3K0Q - chain A; structure by X-ray diffraction, 2.32 A resolution.

Chain A:
Molecule: Cyclophilin A
From: Homo sapiens
Notes: EC 5.2.1.8
Reference sequence: P62937 (PPIA_HUMAN); residues 1-165 here = UniProt positions 1-165
Chain sequence (165 residues; each row starts with the number of its first residue):
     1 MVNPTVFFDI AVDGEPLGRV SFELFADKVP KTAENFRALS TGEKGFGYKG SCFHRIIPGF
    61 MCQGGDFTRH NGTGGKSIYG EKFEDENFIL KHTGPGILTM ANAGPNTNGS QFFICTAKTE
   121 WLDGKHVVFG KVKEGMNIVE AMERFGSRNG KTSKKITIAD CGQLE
Disordered / not traced: 1
Sequence notes: engineered mutation T99 (Ser in P62937)
Swiss-Prot annotation at these positions:
  - modified residue: M1 (N-acetylmethionine), V2 (N-acetylvaline), K28 (N6-acetyllysine), K44 (N6-acetyllysine), K76 (N6-acetyllysine), S77 (Phosphoserine), K82 (N6-acetyllysine), T93 (Phosphothreonine), K125 (N6-acetyllysine), K131 (N6-acetyllysine), K133 (N6-acetyllysine)
  - glycosylation: N108 (N-linked (GlcNAc...) asparagine)
  - cross-link (Glycyl lysine isopeptide (Lys-Gly)): K28 (interchain with G-Cter in SUMO2), K82 (interchain with G-Cter in SUMO2)
  - mutagenesis: R55 (R55A: Loss of peptidyl-prolyl cis-trans isomerase activity. No loss of its interaction with BSG/CD147 or its ability to induce leukocyte chemotaxis. No effect on its interaction with MAP3K5/ASK1 ...), F60 (F60A: Loss of ability to stimulate MAPK/ERK phosphorylation), R69 (R69A: No effect on peptidyl-prolyl cis-trans isomerase activity. Reduced interaction with BSG/CD147 and ability to induce leukocyte chemotaxis), H70 (H70A: No effect on peptidyl-prolyl cis-trans isomerase activity. Reduced interaction with BSG/CD147 and ability to induce leukocyte chemotaxis), T107 (T107A: No effect on peptidyl-prolyl cis-trans isomerase activity. Reduced interaction with BSG/CD147 and ability to induce leukocyte chemotaxis), F113 (F113A: Reduced ability to stimulate MAPK/ERK phosphorylation), W121 (W121A: 200-fold decrease of sensitivity to CsA. Reduced ability to stimulate MAPK/ERK phosphorylation; W121E: Loss of peptidyl-prolyl cis-trans isomerase activity ...), K125 (K125Q: Acetylation-mimetic mutant; no effect on its interaction with TARDBP; K125R: Loss of acetylation and interaction with TARDBP), H126 (H126A: Loss of peptidyl-prolyl cis-trans isomerase activity and interaction with HCV NS5A. Loss of ability to stimulate MAPK/ERK phosphorylation)
What the authors report for this chain:
  - conformationally variable residues (side-chain flip): F113
  - catalytic residues: R55 (citing earlier work)
  - mutagenesis - S99T (300-fold): decreased catalytic activity on AAPF

Summary:
UniProt lists 9 mutagenesis sites. The paper reports the catalytic residue R55; S99T reduces catalytic
activity on AAPF.
Chain A is Cyclophilin A (Homo sapiens); the structure, Cryogenic structure of CypA mutant Ser99Thr (2), was
determined by X-ray diffraction (same publication as 3K0M, 3K0N, 3K0O, 3K0P and 3K0R).
